Entry 8VBA (electron microscopy, 3.29 A resolution); this record covers chains A and L of the 3 polymer chains in the assembly.

[Chain A]
Protein: EtpA
From: Escherichia coli ETEC H10407
UniProt: Q29XT7 (Q29XT7_ECOLX); residues 1-1534 here = UniProt positions 1-1534
Sequence (1564 residues; each row starts with the number of its first residue):
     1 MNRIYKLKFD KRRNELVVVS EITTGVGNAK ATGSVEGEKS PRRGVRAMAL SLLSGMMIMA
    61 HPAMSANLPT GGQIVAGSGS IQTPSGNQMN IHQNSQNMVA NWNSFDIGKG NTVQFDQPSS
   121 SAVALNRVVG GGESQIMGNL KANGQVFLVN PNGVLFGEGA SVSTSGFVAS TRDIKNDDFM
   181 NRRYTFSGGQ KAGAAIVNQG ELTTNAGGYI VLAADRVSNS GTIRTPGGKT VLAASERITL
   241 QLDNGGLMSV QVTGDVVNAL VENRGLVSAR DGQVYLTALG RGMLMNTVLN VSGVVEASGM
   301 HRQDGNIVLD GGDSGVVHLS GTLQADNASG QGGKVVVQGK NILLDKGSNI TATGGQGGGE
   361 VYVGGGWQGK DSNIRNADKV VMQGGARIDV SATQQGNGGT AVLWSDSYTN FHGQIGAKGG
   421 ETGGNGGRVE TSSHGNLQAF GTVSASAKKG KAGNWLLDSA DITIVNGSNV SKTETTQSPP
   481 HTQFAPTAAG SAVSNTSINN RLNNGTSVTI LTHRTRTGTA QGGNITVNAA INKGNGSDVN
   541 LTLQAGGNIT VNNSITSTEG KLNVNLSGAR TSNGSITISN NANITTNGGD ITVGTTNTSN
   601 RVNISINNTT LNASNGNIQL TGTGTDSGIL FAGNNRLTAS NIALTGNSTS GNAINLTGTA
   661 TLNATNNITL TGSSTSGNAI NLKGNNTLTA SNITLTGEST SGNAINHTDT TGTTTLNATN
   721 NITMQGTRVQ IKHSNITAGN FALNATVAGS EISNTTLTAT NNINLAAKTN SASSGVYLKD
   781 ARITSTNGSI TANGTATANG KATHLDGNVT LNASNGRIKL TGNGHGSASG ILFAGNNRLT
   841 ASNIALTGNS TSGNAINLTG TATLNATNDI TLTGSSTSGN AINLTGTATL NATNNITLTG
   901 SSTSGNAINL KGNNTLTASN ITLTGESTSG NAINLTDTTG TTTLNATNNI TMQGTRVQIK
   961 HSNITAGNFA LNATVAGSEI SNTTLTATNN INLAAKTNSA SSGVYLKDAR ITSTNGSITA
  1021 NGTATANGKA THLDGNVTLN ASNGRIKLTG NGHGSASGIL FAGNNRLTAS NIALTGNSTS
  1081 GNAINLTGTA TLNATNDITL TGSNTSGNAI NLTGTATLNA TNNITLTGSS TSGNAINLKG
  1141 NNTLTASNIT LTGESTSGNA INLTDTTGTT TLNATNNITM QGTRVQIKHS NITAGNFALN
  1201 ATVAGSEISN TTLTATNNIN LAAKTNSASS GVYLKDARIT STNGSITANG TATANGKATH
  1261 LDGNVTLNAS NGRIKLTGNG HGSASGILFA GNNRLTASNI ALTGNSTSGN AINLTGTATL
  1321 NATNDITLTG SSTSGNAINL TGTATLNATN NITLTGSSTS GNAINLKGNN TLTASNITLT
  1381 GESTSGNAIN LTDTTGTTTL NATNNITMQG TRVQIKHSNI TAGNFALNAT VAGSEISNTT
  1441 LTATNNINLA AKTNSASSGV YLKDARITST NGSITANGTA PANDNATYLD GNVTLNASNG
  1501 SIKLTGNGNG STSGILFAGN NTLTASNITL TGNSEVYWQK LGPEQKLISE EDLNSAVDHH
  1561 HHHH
Not modelled in the structure: 1-65, 1104-1564
Covalently attached groups: beta-D-glucopyranose (BGC) linked to Asn290, Asn349, Asn495, Asn504, Asn524, Asn528, Asn540, Asn548, Asn552, Asn565, Asn583, Asn603, Asn608, Asn612, Asn641, Asn647, Asn655, Asn667, Asn685, Asn692, Asn717, Asn721, Asn740, Asn744, Asn754, Asn793, Asn808, Asn843, Asn849, Asn857, Asn883, Asn895, Asn920, Asn934, Asn945, Asn949, Asn968, Asn972, Asn1021
Construct notes: conflict Gly416 (Ser in Q29XT7), Gly534 (Ser in Q29XT7), His707 (Leu in Q29XT7), Asn1104 (Ser in Q29XT7), Ala1476 (Thr in Q29XT7), Pro1481 (Thr in Q29XT7), Asp1484 (Gly in Q29XT7), Asn1485 (Lys in Q29XT7), Tyr1488 (His in Q29XT7), Ser1501 (Arg in Q29XT7), Asn1509 (His in Q29XT7), Thr1512 (Ala in Q29XT7), Thr1522 (Arg in Q29XT7), Thr1529 (Ala in Q29XT7); expression tag (1535-1564)

[Chain L]
Protein: mAb 1C08 Light Chain
From: Mus musculus
Sequence (233 residues; row label = number of the first residue in the row; numbers below 1 keep their minus sign (Met-18 is residue -18)):
   -18 MGWSCIILFL VATATGVHSD IQMTQSPASL SVSVGETVTI TCRASENIYS NLAWLHQKQG
    42 KSPQLLVYGA TNLADGVPSR FSGSGSGTQY SLKINSLQSE DFGTYYCQQF WGSPYTFGGG
   102 TKLEIKRTVA APSVFIFPPS DEQLKSGTAS VVCLLNNFYP REAKVQWKVD NALQSGNSQE
   162 SVTEQDSKDS TYSLSSTLTL SKADYEKHKV YACEVTHQGL SSPVTKSFNR GEC
Not modelled in the structure: -18 to 1, 108-214
Disulfides: Cys23-Cys88
Residues lining bound ligands: beta-D-glucopyranose (BGC): Leu46, Tyr49, Asp56

[Interface between chain A and chain L]
Pairs across the interface (15; chain A residue first):
  Ala328(A) with Tyr30(L); Trp92(L), hydrophobic
  Gly385(A) with Asp56(L)
  Arg387(A) with Tyr49(L), hydrogen bond; Asn53(L), hydrogen bond
  Asp389(A) with Asn53(L)
  Thr393(A) with Ser31(L), hydrogen bond (backbone-side chain)
  Gln394(A) with Tyr30(L); Ser31(L); Gly68(L)
  Lys418(A) with Asn53(L)
  Glu421(A) with Thr52(L), hydrogen bond; Ser65(L), hydrogen bond; Gly66(L), hydrogen bond (side chain-backbone)
  Thr422(A) with Ser67(L)
Other interface residues (no listed pair), chain A (10 interface residues in all): Ser329
Other interface residues (no listed pair), chain L (12 interface residues in all): Asn28

[In short]
The interface between chain A and chain L involves 10 residues on one side and 12 on the other, with 6
hydrogen bonds. Polar pairs include Arg387(A)-Tyr49(L), Arg387(A)-Asn53(L) and Thr393(A)-Ser31(L). Chain L
binds beta-D-glucopyranose.
Chain A is EtpA (Escherichia coli ETEC H10407) and chain L is mAb 1C08 Light Chain (Mus musculus); the
structure, The secreted adhesin EtpA of Enterotoxigenic Escherichia coli in complex with the mouse mAb 1C08,
was determined by electron microscopy.
